7N28 - chains F and M of the 14 polymer chains in the assembly; structure by electron microscopy, 4.20 A resolution (low resolution: residue-level contacts below are approximate; hydrogen-bond / salt-bridge calls are withheld).

Chain F:
Molecule: Envelope glycoprotein gp120
Organism: Human immunodeficiency virus 1
UniProtKB: I6NF57 (I6NF57_9HIV1); the construct lacks a stretch of the UniProt sequence and is renumbered around it, so the offset changes along the chain: 31-136 = UniProt 30-135; 137-188 = UniProt 137-188; 190-309 = UniProt 189-308; 312-321 = UniProt 309-318; 5 more segments
Chain sequence (478 residues; each row starts with the number of its first residue; note: 10 numbers in that range are skipped by the numbering (no residue carries them; nothing is unmodelled there); a row labelled like 459A-459B holds insertion residues (459A, then the next letters in order)):
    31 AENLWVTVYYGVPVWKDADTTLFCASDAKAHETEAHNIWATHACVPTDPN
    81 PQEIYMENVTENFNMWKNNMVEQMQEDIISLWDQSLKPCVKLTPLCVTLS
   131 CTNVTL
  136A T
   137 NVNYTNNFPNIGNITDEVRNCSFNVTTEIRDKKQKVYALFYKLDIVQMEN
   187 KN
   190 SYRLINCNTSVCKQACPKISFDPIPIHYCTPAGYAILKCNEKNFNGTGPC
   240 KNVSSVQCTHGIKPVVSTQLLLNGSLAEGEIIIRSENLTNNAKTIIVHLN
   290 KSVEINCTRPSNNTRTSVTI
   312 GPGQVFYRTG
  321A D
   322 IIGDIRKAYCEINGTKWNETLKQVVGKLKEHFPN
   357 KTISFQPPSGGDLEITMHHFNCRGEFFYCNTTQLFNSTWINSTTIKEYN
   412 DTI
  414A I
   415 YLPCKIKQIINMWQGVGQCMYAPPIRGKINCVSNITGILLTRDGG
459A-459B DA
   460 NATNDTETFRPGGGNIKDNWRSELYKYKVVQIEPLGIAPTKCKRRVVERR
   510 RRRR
Not modelled in the structure: 508-513
Cystine bridges: Cys-54/Cys-74, Cys-119/Cys-205, Cys-126/Cys-196, Cys-131/Cys-157, Cys-201/Cys-433, Cys-218/Cys-247, Cys-228/Cys-239, Cys-296/Cys-331, Cys-378/Cys-445, Cys-385/Cys-418
Glycans and other covalent adducts: N-acetylglucosamine (NAG) linked to Asn-88, Asn-133, Asn-149, Asn-156, Asn-197, Asn-234, Asn-241, Asn-289, Asn-295, Asn-301, Asn-334, Asn-339, Asn-355, Asn-386, Asn-392, Asn-405, Asn-448; glycan linked to Asn-160, Asn-262, Asn-276
Sequence notes: conflict Ala-31 (Ser30 in I6NF57), Glu-32 (Asp31 in I6NF57), Pro-124 (His123 in I6NF57), Leu-179 (Thr in I6NF57), Cys-201 (Ile200 in I6NF57), Thr-358 (Lys355 in I6NF57), Thr-400 (Gly397 in I6NF57), Cys-433 (Ala425 in I6NF57), Cys-501 (Ala495 in I6NF57), Arg-509 (Glu503 in I6NF57), Arg-510 (Lys504 in I6NF57); expression tag (512-513)
What the authors report for this chain:
  - mutagenesis - N160A, T162A: abolished binding to CAP45
  - mutagenesis - R166A, K169E: decreased binding to CAP45
  - mutagenesis - I165L, K171R: decreased binding to 1157ipd3N4

Chain M:
Molecule: Envelope glycoprotein gp41
Organism: Human immunodeficiency virus 1
UniProtKB: I6NF57 (I6NF57_9HIV1); residues 512-664 here correspond to UniProt positions 506-658 (UniProt number = residue number - 6)
Chain sequence (170 residues; each row starts with the number of its first residue):
   512 AVGIGAMIFGFLGAAGSTMGAASNTLTVQARQLLSGIVQQQSNLPRAPEA
   562 QQHLLQLTVWGIKQLQARVLAVERYLEVQKFLGLWGCSGKIICCTAVPWN
   612 STWSNKSFEQIWNNMTWIEWEREISNYTSQIYDILTESQFQQDINEVDLL
   662 ELDGSAPTKAKRRVVQREKR
Not modelled in the structure: 512-518, 557-563, 662-681
Cystine bridges: Cys-598/Cys-604
Glycans and other covalent adducts: N-acetylglucosamine (NAG) linked to Asn-611, Asn-616, Asn-625, Asn-637
Sequence notes: conflict Asn-535 (Ile529 in I6NF57), Pro-556 (Leu550 in I6NF57), Pro-559 (Ile553 in I6NF57), Glu-588 (Lys582 in I6NF57), Val-589 (Asp583 in I6NF57), Cys-605 (Thr599 in I6NF57), Phe-651 (Asn645 in I6NF57), Ile-655 (Arg649 in I6NF57), Val-658 (Lys652 in I6NF57); expression tag (665-681)

How chain F and chain M interact:
Inter-chain disulfides: Cys-501(F)/Cys-605(M)
Residue-residue contacts - 98 pairs, chain F then chain M:
  Leu-34(F) / Pro-609(M)
  Leu-34(F) / Trp-610(M)
  Trp-35(F) / Val-608(M)
  Trp-35(F) / Pro-609(M)
  Val-36(F) / Thr-606(M)
  Val-36(F) / Val-608(M)
  Val-36(F) / Trp-610(M)
  Val-36(F) / Leu-646(M)
  Thr-37(F) / Cys-604(M)
  Val-38(F) / Trp-596(M)
  Val-38(F) / Cys-598(M)
  Val-38(F) / Cys-604(M)
  Tyr-39(F) / Leu-537(M)
  Tyr-39(F) / Ile-602(M)
  Tyr-39(F) / Ile-603(M)
  Tyr-39(F) / Trp-623(M)
  Tyr-40(F) / Leu-537(M)
  Tyr-40(F) / Tyr-586(M)
  Tyr-40(F) / Val-589(M)
  Tyr-40(F) / Ile-602(M)
  Gly-41(F) / Leu-537(M)
  Gly-41(F) / Gln-540(M)
  Val-42(F) / Leu-537(M)
  Val-42(F) / Gln-540(M)
  Val-42(F) / Trp-628(M)
  Pro-43(F) / Ala-526(M)
  Pro-43(F) / Gln-540(M)
  Val-44(F) / Trp-628(M)
  Val-44(F) / Ile-629(M)
  Val-44(F) / Glu-632(M)
  Trp-45(F) / Leu-523(M)
  Trp-45(F) / Ala-526(M)
  Trp-45(F) / Ile-629(M)
  Thr-51(F) / Leu-581(M)
  Leu-52(F) / Lys-574(M)
  Phe-53(F) / Val-549(M)
  Phe-53(F) / Ala-578(M)
  Cys-54(F) / Trp-571(M)
  Ser-56(F) / Asn-554(M)
  His-61(F) / Asn-554(M)
  Trp-69(F) / Trp-571(M)
  Ala-70(F) / Trp-571(M)
  Thr-71(F) / Trp-571(M)
  His-72(F) / Leu-555(M)
  His-72(F) / His-564(M)
  His-72(F) / Leu-566(M)
  Ala-73(F) / Trp-571(M)
  Ala-73(F) / Gln-575(M)
  Cys-74(F) / Asn-554(M)
  Cys-74(F) / Trp-571(M)
  Val-75(F) / Ile-548(M)
  Val-75(F) / Asn-554(M)
  Val-75(F) / Gln-575(M)
  Pro-76(F) / Ile-548(M)
  Pro-76(F) / Gln-551(M)
  Pro-76(F) / Ser-553(M)
  Pro-76(F) / Asn-554(M)
  Asp-78(F) / Ile-548(M)
  Ile-84(F) / Gly-521(M)
  Ile-84(F) / Phe-522(M)
  Met-86(F) / Leu-523(M)
  Met-86(F) / Ala-526(M)
  Asn-88(F) / Gly-527(M)
  Asp-107(F) / Trp-571(M)
  Ser-110(F) / Val-570(M)
  Leu-111(F) / Val-570(M)
  Leu-111(F) / Trp-571(M)
  Pro-220(F) / Ala-578(M)
  Ala-221(F) / Leu-544(M)
  Ala-221(F) / Leu-545(M)
  Ala-221(F) / Ser-546(M)
  Ala-221(F) / Ala-582(M)
  Tyr-223(F) / Arg-585(M)
  Gln-490(F) / Arg-585(M)
  Ile-491(F) / Leu-523(M)
  Leu-494(F) / Leu-593(M)
  Leu-494(F) / Trp-596(M)
  Leu-494(F) / Glu-632(M)
  Leu-494(F) / Tyr-643(M)
  Gly-495(F) / Glu-632(M)
  Ile-496(F) / Trp-631(M)
  Ile-496(F) / Ile-642(M)
  Ile-496(F) / Tyr-643(M)
  Ala-497(F) / Met-530(M)
  Pro-498(F) / Trp-610(M)
  Pro-498(F) / Trp-623(M)
  Pro-498(F) / Trp-631(M)
  Thr-499(F) / Trp-623(M)
  Cys-501(F) / Cys-605(M)  disulfide
  Lys-502(F) / Cys-605(M)
  Lys-502(F) / Ala-607(M)
  Arg-503(F) / Trp-596(M)
  Arg-503(F) / Cys-605(M)
  Arg-503(F) / Thr-606(M)
  Arg-503(F) / Gln-650(M)
  Arg-503(F) / Gln-653(M)
  Val-506(F) / Glu-657(M)
  Glu-507(F) / Leu-661(M)
Interface residues without a listed pair, chain F (59 interface residues in all): Glu-32, Thr-50, His-66, Tyr-85, Gln-103, Gly-222, Ala-224, Ser-244, Glu-492, Pro-493
Interface residues without a listed pair, chain M (66 interface residues in all): Gly-524, Ala-525, Ala-541, Gln-543, Gln-552, Thr-569, Gln-577, Gln-590, Phe-592, Gly-597, Trp-614, Ile-622, Leu-660

Summary:
Chain F and chain M form an interface of 59 and 66 residues respectively; the contacts include 1 disulfide
bond. The paper reports that N160A and T162A of chain F abolish binding to CAP45; R166A and K169E of chain F
reduce binding to CAP45; 6 substitutions were tested in all.
Here chain F is Envelope glycoprotein gp120 and chain M is Envelope glycoprotein gp41, both from Human
immunodeficiency virus 1. Entry 7N28 (Cryo-EM structure of broadly neutralizing V2-apex-targeting antibody
J033 in complex with HIV-1 Env) was determined by electron microscopy together with 7MXD from the same study.
